Entry 3HF5 (X-ray diffraction, 1.40 A resolution); this record covers chains A and D.

[Chain A (and D)]
Protein: 4-methylmuconolactone methylisomerase
Source organism: Pseudomonas reinekei
Notes: EC 5.4.99.14; chain D of this document is another copy of the same molecule, construct and numbering; everything in this record applies to it too
UniProt: C5MR76 (C5MR76_9PSED); residue numbers follow UniProt; this construct covers 1-107
Sequence (116 residues; each row starts with the number of its first residue; numbers below 1 keep their minus sign (Pro-8 is residue -8)):
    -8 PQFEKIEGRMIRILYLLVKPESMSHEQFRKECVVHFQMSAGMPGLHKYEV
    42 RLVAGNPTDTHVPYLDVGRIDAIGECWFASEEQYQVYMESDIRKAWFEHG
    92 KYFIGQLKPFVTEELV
Not modelled in the structure: -8 (chain D: -8 to -2)
Sequence notes: expression tag (-8 to 0)
Residues lining bound ligands: 3-methylmuconolactone (3ML; [(2S)-3-methyl-5-oxo-2,5-dihydrofuran-2-yl]acetic acid): Tyr6, Leu8, His26, Tyr39, Gly65, Cys67, Tyr78, Trp87, Phe88, Gly91, Ile95, Leu98
UniProt features mapped onto this chain:
  - active site: His26 (Proton donor/acceptor)
  - binding site (3-methylmuconolactone): His26, Tyr39
  - binding site (4-methylmuconolactone): His26, Tyr39
  - mutagenesis: His26 (H26A: Almost loss of activity), Tyr39 (Y39F: 5-fold decrease in catalytic efficiency), His52 (H52A: 5-fold decrease in catalytic efficiency), Cys67 (C67S: 5-fold decrease in catalytic efficiency)
From the paper describing this entry:
  - binding site for 3-methylmuconolactone: Tyr6, Leu8, His26, Tyr39, His52, Cys67, Tyr78, Trp87, Phe88, Gly91, Ile95, Leu98
  - mutagenesis - H26A, C67S: decreased catalytic activity
  - mutagenesis - H52A: increased catalytic activity
  - mutagenesis - Y39F: decreased catalytic activity on 4-ML
  - mutagenesis - Y39F: unchanged binding to 4-ML
  - mutagenesis - C67S: unchanged catalytic activity on pCMB
  - catalytic residues: His26, Tyr39 (proposed by the authors, not directly observed)
  - contacts within the chain: His26-His90, His26-Trp87, His26-Phe94

[Interface between chain A and chain D]
Residue-residue contacts - 97 pairs, chain A then chain D:
  Arg3(A) - Glu40(D)  salt bridge
  Arg3(A) - Arg42(D)
  Leu5(A) - Arg42(D)
  Leu5(A) - Ile64(D)  hydrophobic
  Val9(A) - Leu56(D)  hydrophobic
  Arg20(A) - Glu104(D)  salt bridge
  Arg20(A) - Leu106(D)
  Cys23(A) - Leu106(D)  hydrophobic
  Val24(A) - Leu106(D)
  Phe27(A) - Val107(D)  hydrophobic
  Glu40(A) - Arg3(D)  salt bridge
  Glu40(A) - Glu105(D)
  Val41(A) - Leu106(D)
  Arg42(A) - Arg3(D)
  Arg42(A) - Leu5(D)
  Arg42(A) - Glu66(D)  salt bridge
  Arg42(A) - Thr103(D)  hydrogen bond
  Arg42(A) - Glu104(D)
  Arg42(A) - Glu105(D)
  Leu43(A) - Thr103(D)
  Leu43(A) - Glu104(D)  hydrogen bond (backbone-backbone)
  Leu43(A) - Leu106(D)  hydrophobic
  Val44(A) - Phe101(D)  hydrophobic
  Val44(A) - Val102(D)
  Ala45(A) - Val102(D)  hydrogen bond (backbone-backbone)
  Ala45(A) - Glu104(D)
  Gly46(A) - Phe101(D)
  Gly46(A) - Val102(D)  hydrogen bond (backbone-backbone)
  Asn47(A) - Lys99(D)  hydrogen bond
  Pro48(A) - Pro100(D)
  Pro48(A) - Val102(D)
  Thr51(A) - Leu98(D)
  Thr51(A) - Pro100(D)
  His52(A) - Phe88(D)
  His52(A) - Lys92(D)
  His52(A) - Leu98(D)
  Val53(A) - Lys92(D)
  Val53(A) - Ile95(D)
  Val53(A) - Gly96(D)
  Val53(A) - Gln97(D)
  Val53(A) - Leu98(D)  hydrophobic
  Pro54(A) - Gly96(D)
  Pro54(A) - Gln97(D)
  Pro54(A) - Leu98(D)  hydrogen bond (backbone-backbone)
  Tyr55(A) - Leu98(D)
  Tyr55(A) - Lys99(D)  hydrogen bond
  Leu56(A) - Val9(D)  hydrophobic
  Leu56(A) - Ile61(D)  hydrophobic
  Leu56(A) - Gln97(D)
  Leu56(A) - Leu98(D)  hydrogen bond (backbone-backbone)
  Leu56(A) - Lys99(D)
  Val58(A) - Phe101(D)  hydrophobic
  Ile61(A) - Leu56(D)  hydrophobic
  Ile61(A) - Phe101(D)  hydrophobic
  Ile64(A) - Leu5(D)  hydrophobic
  Ile64(A) - Phe101(D)  hydrophobic
  Ile64(A) - Thr103(D)
  Glu66(A) - Arg42(D)  salt bridge
  Phe88(A) - His52(D)
  Lys92(A) - His52(D)
  Ile95(A) - Val53(D)
  Gly96(A) - Pro54(D)
  Gln97(A) - Val53(D)
  Gln97(A) - Pro54(D)
  Gln97(A) - Leu56(D)
  Leu98(A) - Val53(D)  hydrophobic
  Leu98(A) - Pro54(D)  hydrogen bond (backbone-backbone)
  Leu98(A) - Tyr55(D)
  Leu98(A) - Leu56(D)  hydrogen bond (backbone-backbone)
  Lys99(A) - Asn47(D)  hydrogen bond
  Lys99(A) - Tyr55(D)  hydrogen bond
  Lys99(A) - Leu56(D)
  Lys99(A) - Val58(D)
  Pro100(A) - Pro48(D)
  Pro100(A) - Thr51(D)
  Phe101(A) - Val44(D)  hydrophobic
  Phe101(A) - Gly46(D)
  Phe101(A) - Ile61(D)  hydrophobic
  Phe101(A) - Ile64(D)  hydrophobic
  Val102(A) - Val44(D)
  Val102(A) - Ala45(D)  hydrogen bond (backbone-backbone)
  Val102(A) - Gly46(D)  hydrogen bond (backbone-backbone)
  Val102(A) - Pro48(D)
  Thr103(A) - Arg42(D)  hydrogen bond
  Thr103(A) - Leu43(D)
  Thr103(A) - Ile64(D)
  Glu104(A) - Arg20(D)  salt bridge
  Glu104(A) - Arg42(D)
  Glu104(A) - Leu43(D)  hydrogen bond (backbone-backbone)
  Glu104(A) - Ala45(D)
  Glu105(A) - Glu40(D)
  Glu105(A) - Arg42(D)
  Leu106(A) - Arg20(D)
  Leu106(A) - Cys23(D)  hydrophobic
  Leu106(A) - Val41(D)
  Leu106(A) - Leu43(D)  hydrophobic
  Val107(A) - Phe27(D)  hydrophobic
Interface residues without a listed pair, chain A (42 interface residues in all): Leu7
Interface residues without a listed pair, chain D (43 interface residues in all): Leu7, Val24, Gly91

[Overview]
The interface between chain A and chain D involves 42 residues on one side and 43 on the other; the contacts
include 16 hydrogen bonds and 6 salt bridges. Polar contacts include Arg3(A)-Glu40(D), Arg20(A)-Glu104(D) and
Arg42(A)-Glu66(D). From the paper: catalytic residues His26(A) and Tyr39(A); H26A and C67S of chain A reduce
catalytic activity; 4 substitutions were tested in all.
Both chains are 4-methylmuconolactone methylisomerase (Pseudomonas reinekei). Entry 3HF5 (Crystal structure of
4-methylmuconolactone methylisomerase in complex with 3-methylmuconolactone) was determined by X-ray
diffraction (same publication as 3HDS and 3HFK).
